Entry 7B6C (X-ray diffraction, 2.48 A resolution); this record covers chains BBB and CCC of the 5 polymer chains in the assembly.

# Chain BBB (and CCC)
Protein: Major capsid protein VP1
Source organism: BK polyomavirus
Notes: chain CCC of this document is another copy of the same molecule, construct and numbering; everything in this record applies to it too
UniProtKB: P03088 (VP1_POVBK); the construct has insertions or renumbered stretches relative to UniProt, so the offset changes along the chain: 18-38 = UniProt 316-336; 39-299 = UniProt 40-300
Chain sequence (283 residues; numbered 17 to 299; the number before each row is that of its first residue):
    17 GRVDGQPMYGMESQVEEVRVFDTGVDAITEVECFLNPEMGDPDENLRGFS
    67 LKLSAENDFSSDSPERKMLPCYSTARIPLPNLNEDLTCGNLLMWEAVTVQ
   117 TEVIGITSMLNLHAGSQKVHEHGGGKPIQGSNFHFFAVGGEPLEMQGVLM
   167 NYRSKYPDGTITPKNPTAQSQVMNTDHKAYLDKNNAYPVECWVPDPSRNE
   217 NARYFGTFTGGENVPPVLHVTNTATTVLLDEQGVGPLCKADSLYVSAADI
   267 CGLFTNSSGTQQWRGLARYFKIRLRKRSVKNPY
Unresolved in the structure: 17-18, 100-106, 297-299 (chain CCC: 17, 39, 298-299)
Differences from the reference sequence: expression tag (17)

# Chain BBB / chain CCC interface
Contacting residue pairs (124):
  Glu32(BBB) - Met189(CCC)
  Glu32(BBB) - Thr191(CCC)
  Glu32(BBB) - Lys194(CCC)  salt bridge
  Glu32(BBB) - Ser213(CCC)
  Glu48(BBB) - Pro212(CCC)
  Glu48(BBB) - Ser213(CCC)
  Glu48(BBB) - Glu216(CCC)
  Phe50(BBB) - Met189(CCC)  hydrophobic
  Phe50(BBB) - Thr191(CCC)
  Asn52(BBB) - Val188(CCC)
  Asn52(BBB) - Met189(CCC)  hydrogen bond (side chain-backbone)
  Pro53(BBB) - Val188(CCC)  hydrophobic
  Glu60(BBB) - Ala184(CCC)
  Asn61(BBB) - Tyr168(CCC)  hydrogen bond
  Asn61(BBB) - Arg169(CCC)
  Asn61(BBB) - Gln187(CCC)  hydrogen bond (backbone-side chain)
  Leu62(BBB) - Phe75(CCC)  hydrophobic
  Leu62(BBB) - Gln187(CCC)
  Arg63(BBB) - Ala184(CCC)
  Arg63(BBB) - Gln185(CCC)  hydrogen bond
  Arg63(BBB) - Gln187(CCC)  hydrogen bond (backbone-side chain)
  Arg63(BBB) - Val188(CCC)
  Gly64(BBB) - Val188(CCC)
  Phe65(BBB) - Phe75(CCC)  hydrophobic
  Phe65(BBB) - Met166(CCC)
  Phe65(BBB) - Gln187(CCC)
  Glu118(BBB) - Pro212(CCC)
  Glu118(BBB) - Tyr220(CCC)  hydrogen bond
  Ile120(BBB) - Val164(CCC)  hydrophobic
  Ile120(BBB) - Met189(CCC)  hydrophobic
  Gly121(BBB) - Val164(CCC)
  Gly121(BBB) - Val209(CCC)
  Ile122(BBB) - Val209(CCC)
  Ile122(BBB) - Phe224(CCC)  hydrophobic
  Thr123(BBB) - Tyr88(CCC)
  Thr123(BBB) - Phe149(CCC)
  Thr123(BBB) - Val205(CCC)  hydrogen bond (side chain-backbone)
  Thr123(BBB) - Glu206(CCC)
  Thr123(BBB) - Trp208(CCC)  hydrogen bond (side chain-backbone)
  Thr123(BBB) - Val209(CCC)
  Ser124(BBB) - Val164(CCC)
  Ser124(BBB) - Met166(CCC)
  Ser124(BBB) - Glu206(CCC)
  Met125(BBB) - Phe224(CCC)  hydrophobic
  Leu126(BBB) - Val205(CCC)  hydrophobic
  Leu126(BBB) - Glu206(CCC)
  Leu126(BBB) - Phe224(CCC)  hydrophobic
  Leu126(BBB) - Ile266(CCC)  hydrophobic
  Leu126(BBB) - Trp279(CCC)
  Asn127(BBB) - Asp78(CCC)
  Asn127(BBB) - Met166(CCC)
  Asn127(BBB) - Ser170(CCC)
  Asn127(BBB) - Glu206(CCC)  hydrogen bond
  Leu128(BBB) - Ser70(CCC)
  Leu128(BBB) - Trp279(CCC)  hydrophobic
  His129(BBB) - Ser70(CCC)
  His129(BBB) - Ala71(CCC)
  His129(BBB) - Glu72(CCC)
  His129(BBB) - Asn73(CCC)  hydrogen bond (backbone-backbone)
  His129(BBB) - Asp78(CCC)  salt bridge
  His129(BBB) - Pro80(CCC)
  His129(BBB) - Met84(CCC)
  His129(BBB) - Glu206(CCC)  salt bridge
  Ala130(BBB) - Asn73(CCC)
  Ala130(BBB) - Phe75(CCC)
  Ala130(BBB) - Asp78(CCC)
  Gly131(BBB) - Asn73(CCC)  hydrogen bond (backbone-backbone)
  Gly131(BBB) - Phe75(CCC)
  Ser132(BBB) - Glu72(CCC)  hydrogen bond (backbone-backbone)
  Gln133(BBB) - Glu72(CCC)
  Lys134(BBB) - Ala71(CCC)
  Lys134(BBB) - Glu72(CCC)  hydrogen bond (backbone-side chain)
  Val135(BBB) - Glu228(CCC)
  Val135(BBB) - Gln277(CCC)
  His136(BBB) - Gly275(CCC)  hydrogen bond (side chain-backbone)
  His138(BBB) - Ser274(CCC)
  His138(BBB) - Gly275(CCC)
  His138(BBB) - Thr276(CCC)
  Gly139(BBB) - Ala71(CCC)
  Gly139(BBB) - Gly275(CCC)
  Gly139(BBB) - Gln277(CCC)
  Gly140(BBB) - Leu69(CCC)
  Gly140(BBB) - Ser70(CCC)
  Gly140(BBB) - Ala71(CCC)
  Gly140(BBB) - Gln277(CCC)  hydrogen bond (backbone-side chain)
  Gly141(BBB) - Ala71(CCC)
  Lys142(BBB) - Glu228(CCC)
  Pro143(BBB) - Ser147(CCC)
  Pro143(BBB) - Gly227(CCC)
  Pro143(BBB) - Glu228(CCC)
  Ile144(BBB) - Met166(CCC)  hydrophobic
  Gln145(BBB) - Gly227(CCC)
  Gln145(BBB) - Glu228(CCC)  hydrogen bond (side chain-backbone)
  Pro231(BBB) - Gly226(CCC)
  Pro231(BBB) - Val230(CCC)  hydrophobic
  Pro232(BBB) - Phe224(CCC)
  Pro232(BBB) - Thr225(CCC)
  Pro232(BBB) - Gly226(CCC)  hydrogen bond (backbone-backbone)
  Val233(BBB) - Phe224(CCC)
  Val233(BBB) - Thr225(CCC)
  Leu234(BBB) - Gly222(CCC)
  Leu234(BBB) - Thr223(CCC)
  Leu234(BBB) - Phe224(CCC)  hydrogen bond (backbone-backbone)
  His235(BBB) - Gly222(CCC)
  His235(BBB) - Thr223(CCC)  hydrogen bond
  Val236(BBB) - Tyr220(CCC)
  Val236(BBB) - Phe221(CCC)
  Val236(BBB) - Gly222(CCC)  hydrogen bond (backbone-backbone)
  Thr237(BBB) - Tyr220(CCC)  hydrogen bond (side chain-backbone)
  Thr237(BBB) - Phe221(CCC)
  Asn238(BBB) - Asn215(CCC)  hydrogen bond (side chain-backbone)
  Asn238(BBB) - Ala218(CCC)  hydrogen bond (side chain-backbone)
  Asn238(BBB) - Arg219(CCC)
  Asn238(BBB) - Tyr220(CCC)  hydrogen bond (side chain-backbone)
  Thr239(BBB) - Arg219(CCC)
  Thr239(BBB) - Phe221(CCC)
  Ser273(BBB) - Glu72(CCC)
  Arg280(BBB) - Leu165(CCC)  hydrogen bond (side chain-backbone)
  Arg280(BBB) - Met166(CCC)
  Arg280(BBB) - Gln187(CCC)  hydrogen bond (side chain-backbone)
  Ala283(BBB) - Met189(CCC)  hydrophobic
  Tyr285(BBB) - Pro212(CCC)  hydrogen bond (side chain-backbone)
  Tyr285(BBB) - Ser213(CCC)
  Lys287(BBB) - Glu216(CCC)  salt bridge
Interface residues without a listed pair, chain BBB (54 interface residues in all): Glu137, Phe270, Leu282
Interface residues without a listed pair, chain CCC (59 interface residues in all): Leu85, Gln162, Asn167, Tyr172, Pro210, Arg214, Leu269, Thr271

# In short
54 residues of chain BBB and 59 residues of chain CCC are in contact, with 27 hydrogen bonds and 4 salt
bridges. Among the polar pairs are Glu32(BBB)-Lys194(CCC), His129(BBB)-Asp78(CCC) and His129(BBB)-Glu206(CCC).
Chain BBB and chain CCC are both Major capsid protein VP1 (BK polyomavirus); the structure, BK Polyomavirus
VP1 pentamer fusion with long C-terminal extended arm, was determined by X-ray diffraction, deposited together
with 7B69 and 7B6A.
